PDB entry 9EM8 | electron microscopy, 4.10 A resolution (low resolution: residue-level contacts below are approximate; hydrogen-bond / salt-bridge calls are withheld) | chains A and H of the 8 polymer chains in the assembly

== Chain A (and H) ==
Protein: Slr0869 protein
Source organism: Synechocystis sp. PCC 6803
Notes: chain H of this document is another copy of the same molecule, construct and numbering; everything in this record applies to it too
UniProtKB: P73765 (P73765_SYNY3); residues 1-812 here = UniProt positions 1-812
Amino-acid sequence (820 residues; each row starts with the number of its first residue):
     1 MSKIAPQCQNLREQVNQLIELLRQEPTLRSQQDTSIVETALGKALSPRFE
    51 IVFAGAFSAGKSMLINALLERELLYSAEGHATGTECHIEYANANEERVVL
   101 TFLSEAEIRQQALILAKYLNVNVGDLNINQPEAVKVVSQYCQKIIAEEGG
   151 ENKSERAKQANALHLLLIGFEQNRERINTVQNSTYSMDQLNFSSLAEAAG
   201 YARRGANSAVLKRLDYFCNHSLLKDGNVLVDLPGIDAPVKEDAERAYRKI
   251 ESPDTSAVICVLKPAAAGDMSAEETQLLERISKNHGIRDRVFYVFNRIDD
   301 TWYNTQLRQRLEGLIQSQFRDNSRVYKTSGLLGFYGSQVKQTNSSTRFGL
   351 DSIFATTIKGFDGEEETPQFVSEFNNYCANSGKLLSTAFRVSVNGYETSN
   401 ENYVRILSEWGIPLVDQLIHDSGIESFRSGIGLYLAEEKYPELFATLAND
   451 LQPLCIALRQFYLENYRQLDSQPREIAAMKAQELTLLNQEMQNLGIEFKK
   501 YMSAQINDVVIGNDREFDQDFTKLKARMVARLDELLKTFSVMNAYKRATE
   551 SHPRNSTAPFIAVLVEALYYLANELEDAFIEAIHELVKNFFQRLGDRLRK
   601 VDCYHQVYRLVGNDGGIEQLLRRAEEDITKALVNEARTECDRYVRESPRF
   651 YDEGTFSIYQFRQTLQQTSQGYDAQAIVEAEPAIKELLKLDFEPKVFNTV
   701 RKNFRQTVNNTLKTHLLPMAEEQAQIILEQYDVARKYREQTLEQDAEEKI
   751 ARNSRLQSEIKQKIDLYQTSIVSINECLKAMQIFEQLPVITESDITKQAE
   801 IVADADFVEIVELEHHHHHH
Not modelled in the structure: 1, 794-820
Construct notes: expression tag (813-820)
From the paper describing this entry:
  - conformationally variable residues (helix shift): Pro-131 to Glu-147

== How chain A and chain H interact ==
Pairs across the interface (45):
  His-552(A) / Tyr-569(H)
  Arg-554(A) / Glu-576(H)
  Arg-554(A) / Asp-577(H)
  Asn-555(A) / Tyr-569(H)
  Asn-555(A) / Asn-573(H)
  Asn-555(A) / Val-644(H)
  Ser-556(A) / Asp-641(H)
  Thr-557(A) / Tyr-569(H)
  Thr-557(A) / Asp-641(H)
  Thr-557(A) / Val-644(H)
  Thr-557(A) / Arg-645(H)
  Ala-558(A) / Tyr-569(H)
  Pro-559(A) / Tyr-569(H)
  Phe-560(A) / Arg-645(H)
  Ile-561(A) / Glu-646(H)
  Tyr-569(A) / His-552(H)
  Tyr-569(A) / Asn-555(H)
  Tyr-569(A) / Thr-557(H)
  Tyr-569(A) / Ala-558(H)
  Tyr-569(A) / Pro-559(H)
  Asn-573(A) / Asn-555(H)
  Glu-576(A) / Arg-554(H)
  Asp-577(A) / Arg-554(H)
  Arg-637(A) / Arg-554(H)
  Asp-641(A) / Asn-555(H)
  Asp-641(A) / Ser-556(H)
  Asp-641(A) / Thr-557(H)
  Val-644(A) / Asn-555(H)
  Val-644(A) / Thr-557(H)
  Arg-645(A) / Thr-557(H)
  Arg-645(A) / Phe-560(H)
  Arg-645(A) / Tyr-672(H)
  Glu-646(A) / Ile-561(H)
  Pro-648(A) / Gln-666(H)
  Tyr-651(A) / Tyr-659(H)
  Tyr-651(A) / Arg-662(H)
  Glu-653(A) / Arg-662(H)
  Tyr-659(A) / Tyr-651(H)
  Tyr-659(A) / Ile-658(H)
  Tyr-659(A) / Tyr-659(H)
  Arg-662(A) / Tyr-651(H)
  Arg-662(A) / Glu-653(H)
  Gln-666(A) / Pro-648(H)
  Tyr-672(A) / Arg-642(H)
  Tyr-672(A) / Arg-645(H)
Also at the interface, not in a pair above, chain A (30 interface residues in all): Tyr-545, Arg-642, Ile-658, Leu-665, Asp-673
Also at the interface, not in a pair above, chain H (30 interface residues in all): Tyr-545, Arg-637, Leu-665, Asp-673

== Overview ==
Chain A and chain H each contribute 30 residues to their interface. The paper reports conformational
variability at Pro-131(A).
Chain A and chain H are both Slr0869 protein (Synechocystis sp. PCC 6803); the structure, Oligomeric structure
of SynDLP in presence of GDP, was determined by electron microscopy together with 9EM7 and 9EM9 from the same
study.
